Entry 7PEU (electron microscopy, 7.20 A resolution (low resolution: residue-level contacts below are approximate; hydrogen-bond / salt-bridge calls are withheld)); this record covers chains O and J of the 27 polymer chains in the assembly.

== Chain O ==
Protein: Histone H3.2
From: Homo sapiens
UniProtKB: Q71DI3 (H32_HUMAN); residues 0-135 here correspond to UniProt positions 1-136 (UniProt number = residue number + 1)
Chain sequence (136 residues; numbered 0 to 135; the number before each row is that of its first residue; numbering starts at 0):
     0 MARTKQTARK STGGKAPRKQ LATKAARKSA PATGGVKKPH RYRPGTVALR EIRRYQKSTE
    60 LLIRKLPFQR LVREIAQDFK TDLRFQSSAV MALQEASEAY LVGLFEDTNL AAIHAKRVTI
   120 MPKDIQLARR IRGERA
Not modelled in the structure: 0-36, 134-135
Construct notes: engineered mutation Ala110 (Cys111 in Q71DI3)
Swiss-Prot annotation at these positions:
  - modified residue: Arg2 (Asymmetric dimethylarginine), Thr3 (Phosphothreonine), Lys4 (Allysine), Gln5 (5-glutamyl dopamine), Thr6 (Phosphothreonine), Arg8 (Citrulline), Lys9 (N6,N6,N6-trimethyllysine), Ser10 (ADP-ribosylserine), Thr11 (Phosphothreonine), Lys14 (N6-(2-hydroxyisobutyryl)lysine), Arg17 (Asymmetric dimethylarginine), Lys18 (N6-(2-hydroxyisobutyryl)lysine), Lys23 (N6-(2-hydroxyisobutyryl)lysine), Arg26 (Citrulline), Lys27 (N6,N6,N6-trimethyllysine), Ser28 (ADP-ribosylserine), Lys36 (N6,N6,N6-trimethyllysine), Lys37 (N6-methyllysine), Tyr41 (Phosphotyrosine), Lys56 (N6,N6,N6-trimethyllysine) and 8 more in UniProt
  - lipidation: Lys18 (N6-decanoyllysine)

== Chain J ==
Molecule: 520-nt DNA strand
From: synthetic construct
Sequence (520 nucleotides; row label = number of the first residue in the row):
   181 GGCACTGGAA CAGGATGTAT ATATGTGACA CGTGCCTGGA GACTAGGGAG TAATCCCCTT
   241 GGCGGTTAAA ACGCGGGGGA CAGCGCGTAC GTGCGTTTAA GCGGTGCTAG AGCTGTCTAC
   301 GACCAATTGA GCGGCCTCGG CACCGGGATT CTCCAGGGGA TGTGGATGCT CGGGTCCGGC
   361 ACTGGAACAG GATGTATATA TGTGACACGT GCCTGGAGAC TAGGGAGTAA TCCCCTTGGC
   421 GGTTAAAACG CGGGGGACAG CGCGTACGTG CGTTTAAGCG GTGCTAGAGC TGTCTACGAC
   481 CAATTGAGCG GCCTCGGCAC CGGGATTCTC CAGGGGATCC GGATGCTCGG GTCCGGCACG
   541 TGAACAGGAT GTATATATGT GACACGTGCC TGGAGACTAG GGAGTAATCC CCTTGGCGGT
   601 TAAAACGCGG GGGACAGCGC GTACGTGCGT TTAAGCGGTG CTAGAGCTGT CTACGACCAA
   661 TTGAGCGGCC TCGGCACCGG GATTCTCCAG GGGATCCGGA

== Chain O / chain J interface ==
Contacting residue pairs (25; chain O residue first):
  Lys37(O) - DC334(J)
  Arg40(O) - DG255(J)
  Arg42(O) - DG258(J)
  Arg42(O) - DC333(J)
  Pro43(O) - DG257(J)
  Pro43(O) - DG258(J)
  Thr45(O) - DT332(J)
  Thr45(O) - DC333(J)
  Arg63(O) - DA249(J)
  Arg63(O) - DA250(J)
  Arg72(O) - DT240(J)
  Arg83(O) - DT239(J)
  Arg83(O) - DT240(J)
  Phe84(O) - DT239(J)
  Phe84(O) - DT240(J)
  Gln85(O) - DT239(J)
  Ser86(O) - DT239(J)
  Arg116(O) - DA260(J)
  Arg116(O) - DC261(J)
  Val117(O) - DG259(J)
  Val117(O) - DA260(J)
  Thr118(O) - DG259(J)
  Thr118(O) - DA260(J)
  Met120(O) - DA260(J)
  Met120(O) - DC261(J)
Interface residues without a listed pair, chain O (18 interface residues in all): Tyr41, Leu82, Lys115
Interface residues without a listed pair, chain J (14 interface residues in all): DA335

== Summary ==
Chain O and chain J form an interface of 18 and 14 residues respectively.
Chain O is Histone H3.2 (Homo sapiens) and chain J is a 520-nt DNA strand (synthetic construct); the
structure, Trinucleosome of the 4x177 nucleosome array containing H1, was determined by electron microscopy
together with 7PET, 7PEV, 7PEW, 7PEX, 7PEY, 7PEZ and 16 further entries from the same study.
